PDB entry 7QVA | X-ray diffraction, 2.60 A resolution | chain A

== Chain A ==
Protein: GMC oxidoreductase family protein
Source organism: Pseudarthrobacter siccitolerans
UniProt: A0A024H8G7 (A0A024H8G7_9MICC); numbering as in UniProt (aligned over 1-519)
Chain sequence (519 residues; each row starts with the number of its first residue):
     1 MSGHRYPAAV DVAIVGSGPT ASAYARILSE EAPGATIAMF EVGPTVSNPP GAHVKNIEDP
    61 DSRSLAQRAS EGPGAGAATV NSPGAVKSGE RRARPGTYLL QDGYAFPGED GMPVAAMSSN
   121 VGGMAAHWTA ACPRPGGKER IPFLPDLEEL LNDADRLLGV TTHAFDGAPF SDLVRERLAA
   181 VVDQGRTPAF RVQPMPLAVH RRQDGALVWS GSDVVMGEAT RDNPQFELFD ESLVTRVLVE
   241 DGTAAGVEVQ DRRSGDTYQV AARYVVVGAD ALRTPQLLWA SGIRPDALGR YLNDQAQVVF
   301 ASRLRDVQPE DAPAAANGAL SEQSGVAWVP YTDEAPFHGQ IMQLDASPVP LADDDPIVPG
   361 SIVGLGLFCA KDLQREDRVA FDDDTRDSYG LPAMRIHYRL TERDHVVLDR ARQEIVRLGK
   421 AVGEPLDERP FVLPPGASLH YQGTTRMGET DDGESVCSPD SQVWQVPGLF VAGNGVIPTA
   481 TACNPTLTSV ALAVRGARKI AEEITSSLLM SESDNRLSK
Unresolved in the structure: 1-4, 74-90, 201-206, 309-324, 351-359, 510-519
Residues lining bound ligands:
  - FAD (flavin-adenine dinucleotide): Val-15, Gly-16, Ser-17, Gly-18, Pro-19, Thr-20, Ala-21, Phe-40, Glu-41, Val-42, Gly-43, Arg-94, Thr-97, Ser-118, Ser-119, Asn-120, Gly-122, Gly-123, Met-124, Ala-125, His-127, Trp-128, Thr-129, Ala-130, Ala-131, Ser-232, Leu-233, Val-234, Gly-268, Ala-269, Asp-270, Arg-273, Leu-391, Leu-439, His-440, Ala-472, Gly-473, Asn-474, Asn-484, Pro-485, Thr-486
  - Mangiferin (HZI): Lys-55, Arg-94, Thr-129, Trp-209, Gln-297, Gln-340, Met-342, Asp-345, Phe-368, Leu-433, Ala-437, Ser-438, Leu-439, His-440, Asn-484
What the authors report for this chain:
  - conformationally variable residues (loop rearrangement, order/disorder transition): Gly-74 to Glu-90, Ala-346 to Asp-354, Leu-351 to Pro-359
  - mutagenesis - R94A, T129A, Q297A, Q340A: decreased catalytic activity on Mangiferin
  - mutagenesis - K55A, Q340A: decreased binding to Mangiferin
  - mutagenesis - K55A: unchanged catalytic activity on Mangiferin
  - binding site for Mangiferin: Lys-55
  - mutagenesis - N120V, A125S/A126T: decreased binding to flavin-adenine dinucleotide
  - mutagenesis - H440A, N484A: abolished catalytic activity
  - catalytic residues: His-440, Asn-484 (proposed by the authors, not directly observed)

== Overview ==
Ligands of chain A: flavin-adenine dinucleotide and Mangiferin. The paper reports catalytic residues His-440
and Asn-484; R94A, T129A and Q297A, among others, reduce catalytic activity on Mangiferin; 9 substitutions
were tested in all.
Chain A is GMC oxidoreductase family protein (Pseudarthrobacter siccitolerans); the structure, Crystal
structure of a bacterial pyranose 2-oxidase in complex with mangiferin, was determined by X-ray diffraction,
deposited together with 7QFD and 7QF8.
